5N60 - chains P and R of the 18 polymer chains in the assembly; structure by electron microscopy, 7.70 A resolution (low resolution: residue-level contacts below are approximate; hydrogen-bond / salt-bridge calls are withheld).

== Chain P ==
Molecule: RNA polymerase I-specific transcription initiation factor RRN6
From: Saccharomyces cerevisiae (strain ATCC 204508 / S288c)
Reference sequence: P32786 (RRN6_YEAST); residues 1-894 here = UniProt positions 1-894
Sequence (894 residues; numbered 1 to 894; the number before each row is that of its first residue):
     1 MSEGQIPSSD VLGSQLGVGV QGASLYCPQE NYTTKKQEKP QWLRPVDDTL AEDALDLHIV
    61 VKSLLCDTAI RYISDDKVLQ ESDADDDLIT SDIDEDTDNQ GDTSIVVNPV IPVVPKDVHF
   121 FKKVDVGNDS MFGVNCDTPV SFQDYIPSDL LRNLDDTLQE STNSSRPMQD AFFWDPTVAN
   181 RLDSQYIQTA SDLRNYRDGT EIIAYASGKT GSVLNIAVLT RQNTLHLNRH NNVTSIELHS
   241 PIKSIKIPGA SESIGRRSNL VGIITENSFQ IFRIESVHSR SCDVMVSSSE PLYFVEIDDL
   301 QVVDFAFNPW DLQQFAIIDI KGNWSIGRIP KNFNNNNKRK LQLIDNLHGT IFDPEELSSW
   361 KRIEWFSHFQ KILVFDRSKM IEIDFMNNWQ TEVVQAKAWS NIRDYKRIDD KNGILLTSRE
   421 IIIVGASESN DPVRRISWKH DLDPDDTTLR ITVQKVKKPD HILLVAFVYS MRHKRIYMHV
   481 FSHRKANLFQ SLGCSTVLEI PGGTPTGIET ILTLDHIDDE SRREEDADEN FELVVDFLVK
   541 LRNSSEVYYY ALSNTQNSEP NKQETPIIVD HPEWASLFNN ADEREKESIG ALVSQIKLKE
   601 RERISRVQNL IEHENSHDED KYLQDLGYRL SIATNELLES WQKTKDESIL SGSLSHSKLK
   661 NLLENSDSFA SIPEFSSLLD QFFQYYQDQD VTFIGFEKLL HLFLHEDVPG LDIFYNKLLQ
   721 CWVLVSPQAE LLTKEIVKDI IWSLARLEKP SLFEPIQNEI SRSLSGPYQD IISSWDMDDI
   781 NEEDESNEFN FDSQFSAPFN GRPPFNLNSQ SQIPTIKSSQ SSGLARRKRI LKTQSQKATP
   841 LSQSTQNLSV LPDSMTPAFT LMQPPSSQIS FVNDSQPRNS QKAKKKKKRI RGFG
Disordered / not traced: 1-19, 28-48, 69-183, 306-313, 336-341, 512-530, 559-566, 780-894

== Chain R ==
Molecule: RNA polymerase I-specific transcription initiation factor RRN11
From: Saccharomyces cerevisiae (strain ATCC 204508 / S288c)
Reference sequence: Q04712 (RRN11_YEAST); numbering as in UniProt (aligned over 1-507)
Sequence (507 residues; each row starts with the number of its first residue):
     1 MFEVPITLTN RKFAQRRKLK YQYINYISRR FDRISKKSTT TDSLPTPENS AAENNDEEEG
    61 QNSEAGTYRR SVLQQKKRRR ERHWRSVVGE IYSTTESETD SQEEETEEGG EHDTGIDKED
   121 SDEERKFWKK YEKPEKSFEI WRTVSSQNKQ PINKQKMTYH NFKKIEKIPL RKMEIPLLHC
   181 TKENKLYFQS ISRGLEPLKT STSEVRNYRT RHIVTLTDLL HLNVSRHNWS LAYKIFATLI
   241 RIPGVQIKSL WGIGVEILDN LSNSSSGLDF LQWMCQIYSS KSRFVQNINY RSIVPPFQTG
   301 SRTHTAKFAI TYLWSSLINC QKSMEPSSNI IDKPFDTEND LLQELIDKIS EWVLTPPFME
   361 DAEVWFIYAS CHLLKADTLS RQFVNDNKNN DLIGLDRDIK INQVIKHIHY VRTFLKICLD
   421 KGGFAVPSRL IENQLKSFES RLYGEAQDIQ ERDVANVYDS IDNSSVENSF GDVYETNAEF
   481 LDTQLMDLSP EDNGLDEMHY SDEDSSE
Disordered / not traced: 37-73, 88-136, 283-290, 325-344, 378-400, 441-507

== How chain P and chain R interact ==
Pairs across the interface (123; chain P residue first):
  Gln21(P) - Glu139(R)
  Gln21(P) - Trp314(R)
  Gly22(P) - Glu139(R)
  Ala23(P) - Glu139(R)
  Ser24(P) - Ile318(R)
  Leu25(P) - Val426(R)
  Thr49(P) - Asp259(R)
  Leu50(P) - Asp259(R)
  Leu55(P) - His227(R)
  Ser184(P) - Glu196(R)
  Ser184(P) - Leu198(R)
  Gln185(P) - Tyr187(R)
  Gln185(P) - Ser190(R)
  Gln185(P) - Ile191(R)
  Gln185(P) - Leu195(R)
  Gln185(P) - Glu196(R)
  Gln185(P) - Pro197(R)
  Tyr186(P) - Leu195(R)
  Tyr186(P) - Glu196(R)
  Tyr186(P) - Pro197(R)
  Ile187(P) - Leu195(R)
  Glu296(P) - Gln155(R)
  Glu296(P) - Thr158(R)
  Ile297(P) - Tyr159(R)
  Asp298(P) - Tyr159(R)
  Asn323(P) - Gln155(R)
  Asn323(P) - Met157(R)
  Trp324(P) - Ile152(R)
  His348(P) - Lys154(R)
  Gly349(P) - Asn153(R)
  Gly349(P) - Lys154(R)
  Gly349(P) - Gln155(R)
  Thr350(P) - Asn153(R)
  Thr350(P) - Lys154(R)
  Thr350(P) - Gln155(R)
  Thr350(P) - Lys156(R)
  Phe352(P) - Phe31(R)
  Phe352(P) - Lys156(R)
  Phe352(P) - Met157(R)
  Phe352(P) - Phe162(R)
  Phe352(P) - Ile165(R)
  Pro354(P) - Ile27(R)
  Pro354(P) - Ser28(R)
  Pro354(P) - Phe31(R)
  Glu355(P) - Ile24(R)
  Glu355(P) - Ile27(R)
  Glu355(P) - Ser28(R)
  Glu355(P) - Arg85(R)
  Leu357(P) - Tyr23(R)
  Leu357(P) - Ile24(R)
  Leu357(P) - Ile191(R)
  Leu357(P) - Gly194(R)
  Ser358(P) - Gly194(R)
  Ser358(P) - Glu196(R)
  Ser359(P) - Arg193(R)
  Ser359(P) - Gly194(R)
  Trp360(P) - Glu196(R)
  Glu382(P) - Ser146(R)
  Ile383(P) - Ile152(R)
  Asn388(P) - Pro151(R)
  Trp389(P) - Gln147(R)
  Trp389(P) - Asn148(R)
  Trp389(P) - Lys149(R)
  Trp389(P) - Gln150(R)
  Trp389(P) - Pro151(R)
  Trp389(P) - Ile152(R)
  Gln390(P) - Lys149(R)
  Gln390(P) - Gln150(R)
  Gln390(P) - Pro151(R)
  Gln390(P) - Ile152(R)
  Gln390(P) - Asn153(R)
  Thr391(P) - Lys149(R)
  Val394(P) - Val144(R)
  Lys397(P) - Arg85(R)
  Ala398(P) - Arg85(R)
  Ala398(P) - Ser86(R)
  Ala398(P) - Val87(R)
  Trp399(P) - Arg82(R)
  Trp399(P) - Val87(R)
  Trp399(P) - Arg291(R)
  Trp399(P) - Ser292(R)
  Trp399(P) - Val294(R)
  Glu420(P) - Glu3(R)
  Glu428(P) - Arg142(R)
  Asp431(P) - Ser145(R)
  Asp431(P) - Ser146(R)
  Pro432(P) - Ser145(R)
  Pro432(P) - Ser146(R)
  Val433(P) - Ser145(R)
  Val433(P) - Ser146(R)
  Arg434(P) - Thr143(R)
  Arg434(P) - Val144(R)
  Arg434(P) - Ser145(R)
  Arg435(P) - Ile140(R)
  Arg435(P) - Thr143(R)
  Ile436(P) - Trp141(R)
  Ile436(P) - Arg142(R)
  Ile436(P) - Thr143(R)
  Ser437(P) - Ile140(R)
  Ser437(P) - Thr143(R)
  Trp438(P) - Trp141(R)
  Trp438(P) - Phe297(R)
  Asp443(P) - Phe2(R)
  Asp443(P) - Glu3(R)
  Asp445(P) - Ser201(R)
  Asp446(P) - Thr200(R)
  Thr447(P) - Glu196(R)
  Thr447(P) - Pro197(R)
  Arg472(P) - Leu198(R)
  Arg472(P) - Lys199(R)
  Arg472(P) - Thr200(R)
  Arg472(P) - Ser203(R)
  His473(P) - Met1(R)
  Arg475(P) - Met1(R)
  Tyr477(P) - Phe2(R)
  Ala486(P) - Ser137(R)
  Ala486(P) - Phe138(R)
  Asn487(P) - Phe138(R)
  Asn487(P) - Ile140(R)
  Leu488(P) - Phe138(R)
  Phe489(P) - Phe138(R)
  Thr496(P) - Met1(R)
  Thr496(P) - Phe2(R)
Also at the interface, not in a pair above, chain P (74 interface residues in all): Val20, Cys27, Gln188, Gly322, Leu347, Asp353, Glu356, Arg377, Ala396, Arg403, Arg419, Thr448, Arg484, Val497
Also at the interface, not in a pair above, chain R (68 interface residues in all): Lys20, Leu186, Ser192, Ser225, Ile293, Pro295, Gln321, Phe366, Leu374

== In short ==
74 residues of chain P and 68 residues of chain R are in contact.
Here chain P is RNA polymerase I-specific transcription initiation factor RRN6 and chain R is RNA polymerase
I-specific transcription initiation factor RRN11, both from Saccharomyces cerevisiae (strain ATCC 204508 /
S288c). Entry 5N60 (Cryo-EM structure of RNA polymerase I in complex with Rrn3 and Core Factor (Orientation
I)) was determined by electron microscopy together with 5O7X, 5N5Y, 5N5Z and 5N61 from the same study.
